PDB entry 7QIQ | X-ray diffraction, 1.85 A resolution | chains E and F of the 8 polymer chains in the assembly

[Chain E]
Protein: Chymotrypsin A chain A
Organism: Bos taurus
UniProtKB: P00766 (CTRA_BOVIN); numbering as in UniProt (aligned over 1-13)
Amino-acid sequence (13 residues; each row starts with the number of its first residue):
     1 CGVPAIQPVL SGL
Disordered / not traced: 12-13

[Chain F]
Protein: Chymotrypsin A chain B
Organism: Bos taurus
UniProtKB: P00766 (CTRA_BOVIN); residues 16-146 here = UniProt positions 16-146
Amino-acid sequence (131 residues; each row starts with the number of its first residue):
    16 IVNGEEAVPG SWPWQVSLQD KTGFHFCGGS LINENWVVTA AHCGVTTSDV VVAGEFDQGS
    76 SSEKIQKLKI AKVFKNSKYN SLTINNDITL LKLSTAASFS QTVSAVCLPS ASDDFAAGTT
   136 CVTTGWGLTR Y
Disulfide bonds: C42-C58
Swiss-Prot annotation at these positions:
  - active site (Charge relay system): H57, D102

[Chain E / chain F interface]
Disulfides between the chains: C1(E)-C122(F)
Pairs across the interface - 22 pairs, chain E then chain F:
  C1(E) - A120(F)
  C1(E) - V121(F)
  C1(E) - C122(F)  disulfide
  G2(E) - W29(F)
  G2(E) - A120(F)  hydrogen bond (backbone-backbone)
  G2(E) - C122(F)
  P4(E) - S26(F)
  P4(E) - P28(F)
  P4(E) - W29(F)  hydrophobic
  A5(E) - Q116(F)
  I6(E) - V23(F)  hydrophobic
  I6(E) - P24(F)
  I6(E) - S26(F)
  I6(E) - Q116(F)
  I6(E) - T117(F)
  Q7(E) - S26(F)
  P8(E) - S26(F)
  P8(E) - W27(F)  hydrophobic
  V9(E) - V23(F)  hydrophobic
  L10(E) - E20(F)
  L10(E) - V137(F)  hydrophobic
  S11(E) - E20(F)  hydrogen bond
Interface residues without a listed pair, chain E (11 interface residues in all): V3
Interface residues without a listed pair, chain F (14 interface residues in all): G25

[In short]
Chain E and chain F form an interface of 11 and 14 residues respectively; the contacts include 1 disulfide
bond and 2 hydrogen bonds. Polar contacts include S11(E)-E20(F) and G2(E)-A120(F). Curated annotation
(UniProt) lists active-site residues H57(F) and D102(F) on chain F.
Here chain E is Chymotrypsin A chain A and chain F is Chymotrypsin A chain B, both from Bos taurus. Entry 7QIQ
(CRYSTAL STRUCTURE OF THE P1 aminobutanoic acid (ABU) BPTI MUTANT- BOVINE CHYMOTRYPSIN COMPLEX) was determined
by X-ray diffraction (same publication as 7QIS and 7QIT).
